Entry 5CNO (X-ray diffraction, 1.55 A resolution); this record covers chain A.

Chain A:
Name: Epidermal growth factor receptor
Organism: Homo sapiens
Notes: EC 2.7.10.1; fragment: kinase domain
Reference sequence: P00533 (EGFR_HUMAN); residues 672-998 here correspond to UniProt positions 696-1022 (UniProt number = residue number + 24)
Chain sequence (330 residues; row label = number of the first residue in the row):
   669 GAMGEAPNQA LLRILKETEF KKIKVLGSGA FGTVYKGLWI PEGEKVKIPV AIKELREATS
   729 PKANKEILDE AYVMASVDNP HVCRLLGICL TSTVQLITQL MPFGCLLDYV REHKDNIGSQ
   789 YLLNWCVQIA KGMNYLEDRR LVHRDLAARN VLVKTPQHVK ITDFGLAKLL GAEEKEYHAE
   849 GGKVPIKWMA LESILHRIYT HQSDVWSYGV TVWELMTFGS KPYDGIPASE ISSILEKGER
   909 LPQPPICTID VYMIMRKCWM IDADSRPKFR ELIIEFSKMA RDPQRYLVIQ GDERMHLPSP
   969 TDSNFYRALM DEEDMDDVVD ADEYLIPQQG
Disordered / not traced: 669-675, 726-730, 840-850, 992-998
Differences from the reference sequence: expression tag (669-671); engineered mutation Arg924 (Val948 in P00533)
Ion coordination: Mg2+: Asn818, Asp831 (together with AMP-PNP)
Ligand contacts: AMP-PNP (ANP; phosphoaminophosphonic acid-adenylate ester): Leu694, Gly695, Ser696, Gly697, Ala698, Phe699, Gly700, Val702, Ala719, Lys721, Thr766, Gln767, Leu768, Met769, Cys773, Asp813, Arg817, Asn818, Leu820, Asp831
Curated features (UniProtKB/Swiss-Prot):
  - active site: Asp813 (Proton acceptor)
  - binding site (ATP): Leu694 to Val702, Lys721, Thr766, Gln767, Asp831
  - site: Tyr992 (Important for interaction with PIK3C2B)
  - modified residue: Lys721 (N6-(2-hydroxyisobutyryl)lysine), Tyr845 (Phosphotyrosine), Ser967 (Phosphoserine), Ser971 (Phosphoserine), Tyr974 (Phosphotyrosine), Tyr992 (Phosphotyrosine)
  - cross-link (Glycyl lysine isopeptide (Lys-Gly)): Lys692 (interchain with G-Cter in ubiquitin), Lys713 (interchain with G-Cter in ubiquitin), Lys730 (interchain with G-Cter in ubiquitin), Lys733 (interchain with G-Cter in ubiquitin), Lys843 (interchain with G-Cter in ubiquitin), Lys905 (interchain with G-Cter in ubiquitin), Lys936 (interchain with G-Cter in ubiquitin), Lys946 (interchain with G-Cter in ubiquitin)
Reported in the primary citation:
  - mutagenesis - V924R: abolished catalytic activity (citing earlier work)
  - post-translational modification sites: Tyr845, Tyr974, Tyr992
  - self-association interface (contacts with another copy of this molecule): Phe973 to Leu977
  - catalytic residues: Asp813 (citing earlier work)
  - mutagenesis - D813N: abolished catalytic activity (proposed by the authors, not directly observed)

In short:
Chain A binds AMP-PNP. The Mg2+ site is built by Asn818 and Asp831. From UniProt: active-site residue Asp813
and 13 ATP-binding residues. The paper reports the catalytic residue Asp813; V924R and D813N abolish catalytic
activity.
Chain A is Epidermal growth factor receptor (Homo sapiens); the structure, Crystal structure of the EGFR
kinase domain mutant V924R, was determined by X-ray diffraction together with 5CNN from the same study.
